Entry 8BPJ (X-ray diffraction, 1.38 A resolution); this record covers chain AAA.

[Chain AAA]
Molecule: Lysozyme
Organism: Gallus gallus
UniProt: P00698 (LYSC_CHICK); residues 1-129 here correspond to UniProt positions 19-147 (UniProt number = residue number + 18)
Sequence (129 residues; numbered 1 to 129; the number before each row is that of its first residue):
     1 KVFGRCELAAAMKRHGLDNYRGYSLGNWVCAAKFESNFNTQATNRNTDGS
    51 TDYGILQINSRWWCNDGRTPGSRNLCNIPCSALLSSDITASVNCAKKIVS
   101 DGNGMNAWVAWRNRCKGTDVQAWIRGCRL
Cystine bridges: C6-C127, C30-C115, C64-C80, C76-C94
Bound ions: Na+: S60, C64, S72, R73 (together with nitrate ion); Ru ion site 1 near D101 (its only coordinating residue here); Ru ion site 2 near D119 (its only coordinating residue here)
Residues lining bound ligands: TZ6 (9,11-bis(4-fluorophenyl)-3,7-dimethyl-2,4,6,8-tetraoxa-9,11-diaza-1$l4,5$L4-diruthenatricyclo[3.3.3.01,5]undecane): W62, W63, L75, D101, G102, N103
Curated features (UniProtKB/Swiss-Prot):
  - active site: E35, D52
  - binding site (substrate): D101
Reported in the primary citation:
  - TZ6 coordination: D119
  - conformationally variable residues (side-chain flip): D119

[Summary]
Bound to chain AAA: compound TZ6. S60, C64, S72 and R73 form the Na+ site. Curated annotation (UniProt) lists
active-site residues E35 and D52 and substrate-binding residue D101. From the paper: TZ6 coordination by D119;
conformational variability at D119.
Chain AAA is Lysozyme (Gallus gallus); the structure, X-ray structure of the adduct formed upon reaction of
Lysozyme with [Ru2Cl(D-p-FPhF)(O2CCH3)3] (Structure 1), was determined by X-ray diffraction, deposited
together with 8BPH, 8BPU and 8BQM.
